Entry 5VXJ (X-ray diffraction, 2.50 A resolution); this record covers chains A and B.

# Chain A
Protein: Invasin IpaD
From: Shigella flexneri
UniProt: P18013 (IPAD_SHIFL); residue numbers follow UniProt; this construct covers 38-322
Amino-acid sequence (289 residues; numbered 34 to 322; the number before each row is that of its first residue):
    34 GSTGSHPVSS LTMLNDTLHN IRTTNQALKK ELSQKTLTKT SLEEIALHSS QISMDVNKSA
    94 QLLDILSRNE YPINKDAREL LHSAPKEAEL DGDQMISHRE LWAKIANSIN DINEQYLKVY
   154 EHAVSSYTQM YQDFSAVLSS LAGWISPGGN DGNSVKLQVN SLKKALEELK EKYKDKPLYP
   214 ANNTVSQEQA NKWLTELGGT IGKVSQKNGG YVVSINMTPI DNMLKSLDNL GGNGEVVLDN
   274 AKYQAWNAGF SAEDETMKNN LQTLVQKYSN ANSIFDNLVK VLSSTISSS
Disordered / not traced: 34-38, 124-127
Construct notes: expression tag (34-37); engineered mutation Ser322 (Cys in P18013)

# Chain B
Protein: single-domain antibody JMK-E3
From: Vicugna pacos
Notes: antibody fragment or engineered binder
Amino-acid sequence (146 residues; each row starts with the number of its first residue; numbers below 1 keep their minus sign (Gly-2 is residue -2)):
    -2 GSTQVQLAET GGGLAQPGGS LRLSCAASGF TFSRAVMNWY RQAPGKEREL VARIYDAGGN
    58 GSIADPVKGR FTISRDNAKN TVHLQMNSLK PEDTAMYVCN AGIFDGNYRT YWGQGTQVTV
   118 SSEPKTPKPQ PARQGAPVPY PDPLEP
Disordered / not traced: -2 to 0, 120-143
Disulfide bonds: Cys22-Cys96

# Chain A / chain B interface
Pairs across the interface (26; chain A residue first):
  Asn90(A) - Ser17(B)
  Asn90(A) - Leu18(B)
  Asn90(A) - Arg19(B)
  Gln94(A) - Ser17(B)  hydrogen bond
  Gln94(A) - Gln82(B)
  Gln94(A) - Asn84(B)
  Asp97(A) - Arg19(B)  salt bridge
  Asp97(A) - Thr69(B)
  Asp97(A) - Gln82(B)
  Glu122(A) - Lys76(B)  salt bridge
  Arg132(A) - Ala54(B)  hydrogen bond (side chain-backbone)
  Arg132(A) - Gly55(B)
  Arg132(A) - Gly56(B)  hydrogen bond (side chain-backbone)
  Arg132(A) - Asn57(B)  hydrogen bond
  Lys137(A) - Asp73(B)
  Ala139(A) - Arg19(B)
  Asn140(A) - Arg19(B)  hydrogen bond
  Asn140(A) - His80(B)  hydrogen bond
  Asn143(A) - Arg19(B)  hydrogen bond (side chain-backbone)
  Asp144(A) - His80(B)  salt bridge
  Glu147(A) - Gly8(B)
  Gln148(A) - Thr7(B)  hydrogen bond
  Asn216(A) - Gln111(B)
  Asn216(A) - Gly112(B)  hydrogen bond (side chain-backbone)
  Thr217(A) - Gln111(B)  hydrogen bond (backbone-side chain)
  Ser219(A) - Gln3(B)
Interface residues without a listed pair, chain A (18 interface residues in all): Ala93, Arg101, Ala136
Interface residues without a listed pair, chain B (19 interface residues in all): Ser21

# Summary
18 residues of chain A and 19 residues of chain B are in contact, with 10 hydrogen bonds and 3 salt bridges.
Among the polar pairs are Asp97(A)-Arg19(B), Glu122(A)-Lys76(B) and Asp144(A)-His80(B).
Chain A is Invasin IpaD (Shigella flexneri) and chain B is single-domain antibody JMK-E3 (Vicugna pacos); the
structure, 2.50 A resolution structure of IpaD from Shigella flexneri in complex with single-domain antibody
JMK-E3, was determined by X-ray diffraction.
